6KYT - chains P and Q of the 6 polymer chains in the assembly; structure by X-ray diffraction, 2.00 A resolution.

[Chain P (and Q)]
Protein: Antitoxin MazE9
Organism: Mycobacterium tuberculosis H37Rv
Notes: chain Q of this document is another copy of the same molecule, construct and numbering; everything in this record applies to it too
UniProt: P0CL61 (MAZE9_MYCTU); residues 1-76 here = UniProt positions 1-76
Amino-acid sequence (82 residues; numbered -5 to 76; the number before each row is that of its first residue; numbers below 1 keep their minus sign (Gly-5 is residue -5)):
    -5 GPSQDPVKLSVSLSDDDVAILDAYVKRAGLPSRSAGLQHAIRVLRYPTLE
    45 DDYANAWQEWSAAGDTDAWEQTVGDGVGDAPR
Not modelled in the structure: -5 to 1, 73-76 (chain Q: -5 to -1, 72-76)
Sequence notes: expression tag (-5 to 0); conflict Val1 (Met in P0CL61)

[How chain P and chain Q interact]
Contacting residue pairs (45; chain P residue first):
  Lys2(P) with Ser4(Q); Val5(Q); Ser6(Q), hydrogen bond
  Leu3(P) with Leu3(Q); Ser4(Q), hydrogen bond (backbone-side chain); Val5(Q), hydrogen bond (backbone-backbone); Leu7(Q), hydrophobic
  Ser4(P) with Lys2(Q); Leu3(Q), hydrogen bond (side chain-backbone)
  Val5(P) with Val1(Q); Lys2(Q); Leu3(Q), hydrogen bond (backbone-backbone); Ser28(Q); Leu31(Q), hydrophobic
  Ser6(P) with Val1(Q); Lys2(Q); Ser28(Q), hydrogen bond (backbone-side chain)
  Leu7(P) with Pro0(Q); Val1(Q), hydrogen bond (backbone-backbone); Ser28(Q); Gln32(Q); Ile35(Q), hydrophobic
  Ser8(P) with Gln32(Q)
  Asp11(P) with Gln32(Q), hydrogen bond; Ile35(Q)
  Val12(P) with Val1(Q), hydrophobic
  Ile14(P) with Ile35(Q), hydrophobic; Arg39(Q)
  Tyr18(P) with Leu38(Q)
  Arg27(P) with Leu3(Q)
  Ser28(P) with Val5(Q); Ser6(Q), hydrogen bond (side chain-backbone)
  Gly30(P) with Leu38(Q)
  Leu31(P) with Val5(Q), hydrophobic; Ile35(Q), hydrophobic
  Ala34(P) with Ala34(Q); Leu38(Q), hydrophobic
  Ile35(P) with Leu7(Q), hydrophobic; Asp11(Q); Ile14(Q), hydrophobic
  Val37(P) with Val37(Q), hydrophobic
  Leu38(P) with Tyr18(Q), hydrophobic; Ala34(Q), hydrophobic; Val37(Q), hydrophobic
  Arg39(P) with Ile14(Q)
Interface residues without a listed pair, chain P (25 interface residues in all): Asp9, Leu15, Gln32, His33, Glu44
Interface residues without a listed pair, chain Q (22 interface residues in all): Leu15, Gly30, Pro41

[Summary]
25 residues of chain P face 22 of chain Q across their interface, with 9 hydrogen bonds. Polar contacts
include Lys2(P)-Ser6(Q), Leu3(P)-Ser4(Q) and Ser6(P)-Ser28(Q).
Both chains are Antitoxin MazE9 (Mycobacterium tuberculosis H37Rv). Entry 6KYT (The structure of the M. tb
toxin MazEF-mt1 complex) was determined by X-ray diffraction (same publication as 6KYS, 6L29 and 6L2A).
